Entry 6NNG (X-ray diffraction, 2.40 A resolution); this record covers chains C and E of the 6 polymer chains in the assembly.

Chain C:
Name: Tubulin alpha-1B chain
Organism: Sus scrofa
Reference sequence: Q2XVP4 (TBA1B_PIG); residues 1-450 here = UniProt positions 1-450
Chain sequence (450 residues; row label = number of the first residue in the row):
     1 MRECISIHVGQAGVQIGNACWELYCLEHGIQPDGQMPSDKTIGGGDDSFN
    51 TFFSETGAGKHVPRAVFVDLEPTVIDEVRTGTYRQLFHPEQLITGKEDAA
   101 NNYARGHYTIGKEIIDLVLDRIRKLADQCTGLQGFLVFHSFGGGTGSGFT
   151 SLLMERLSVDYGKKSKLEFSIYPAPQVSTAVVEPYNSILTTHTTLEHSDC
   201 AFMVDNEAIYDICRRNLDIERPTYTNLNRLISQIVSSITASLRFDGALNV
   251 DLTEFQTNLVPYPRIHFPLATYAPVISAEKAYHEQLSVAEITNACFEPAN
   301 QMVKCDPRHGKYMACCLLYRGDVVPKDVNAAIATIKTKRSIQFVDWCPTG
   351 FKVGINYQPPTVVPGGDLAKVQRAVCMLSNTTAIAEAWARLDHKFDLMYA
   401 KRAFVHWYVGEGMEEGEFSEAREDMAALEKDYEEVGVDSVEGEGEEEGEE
Unresolved in the structure: 441-450
UniProt features mapped onto this chain:
  - motif: Met1 to Cys4 (MREC motif)
  - active site: Glu254
  - binding site (GTP): Gly10, Gln11, Ala12, Gln15, Glu71, Ala99, Ser140, Gly143, Gly144, Thr145, Gly146, Thr179, Glu183, Asn206, Tyr224, Asn228, Leu252
  - binding site (Mg(2+)): Glu71
  - modified residue: Lys40 (N6,N6,N6-trimethyllysine), Ser48 (Phosphoserine), Ser232 (Phosphoserine), Tyr282 (3'-nitrotyrosine), Arg339 (Omega-N-methylarginine), Ser439 (Phosphoserine), Glu443 (5-glutamyl polyglutamate), Glu445 (5-glutamyl polyglutamate)
  - cross-link (Glycyl lysine isopeptide (Lys-Gly)): Lys326 (interchain with G-Cter in ubiquitin), Lys370 (interchain with G-Cter in ubiquitin)
Ion coordination: Ca2+: Asp39, Thr41, Gly44, Glu55
Ligand contacts: GTP (guanosine-5'-triphosphate): Val9, Gly10, Gln11, Ala12, Gln15, Ile16, Asp69, Asp98, Ala99, Ala100, Asn101, Ser140, Gly142, Gly143, Gly144, Thr145, Gly146, Ile171, Pro173, Val177, Ser178, Thr179, Glu183, Asn206, Tyr224, Leu227, Asn228, Ile231
Reported in the primary citation:
  - binding site for the ligand DJ9: Thr179

Chain E:
Name: Stathmin-4
Organism: Homo sapiens
Reference sequence: Q9H169 (STMN4_HUMAN); residues 5-145 here correspond to UniProt positions 49-189 (UniProt number = residue number + 44)
Chain sequence (143 residues; numbered 3 to 145; the number before each row is that of its first residue):
     3 MADMEVIELNKCTSGQSFEVILKPPSFDGVPEFNASLPRRRDPSLEEIQK
    53 KLEAAEERRKYQEAELLKHLAEKREHEREVIQKAIEENNNFIKMAKEKLA
   103 QKMESNKENREAHLAAMLERLQEKDKHAEEVRKNKELKEEASR
Unresolved in the structure: 3-5, 29-43, 142-145
Differences from the reference sequence: expression tag (3-4)
UniProt features mapped onto this chain:
  - modified residue: Ser46 (Phosphoserine)

Chain C / chain E interface:
Residue-residue contacts - 28 pairs, chain C then chain E:
  His107(C) - Met105(E)
  Tyr108(C) - Lys104(E)
  Tyr108(C) - Met105(E)  hydrophobic
  Tyr108(C) - Asn108(E)
  Thr109(C) - Arg112(E)
  Lys112(C) - Met105(E)
  Leu152(C) - Leu101(E)  hydrophobic
  Glu155(C) - Leu101(E)
  Arg156(C) - Leu101(E)
  Ser158(C) - Phe93(E)
  Ser158(C) - Ile94(E)
  Val159(C) - Ile94(E)
  Val159(C) - Lys98(E)
  Gly162(C) - Asn90(E)
  Gly162(C) - Ile94(E)
  Lys163(C) - Asn90(E)
  Glu196(C) - Phe93(E)
  His197(C) - Phe93(E)
  Gly410(C) - Arg112(E)
  Gly410(C) - His115(E)
  Glu411(C) - Asn108(E)  hydrogen bond (backbone-side chain)
  Glu411(C) - Arg112(E)  salt bridge
  Gly412(C) - Asn108(E)  hydrogen bond (backbone-side chain)
  Gly412(C) - Asn111(E)  hydrogen bond (backbone-side chain)
  Gly412(C) - Arg112(E)
  Met413(C) - Asn108(E)
  Glu414(C) - Asn111(E)  hydrogen bond
  Glu417(C) - Lys104(E)
Other interface residues (no listed pair), chain C (20 interface residues in all): Glu420
Other interface residues (no listed pair), chain E (13 interface residues in all): Ala97, Ser107

Summary:
20 residues of chain C face 13 of chain E across their interface, with 4 hydrogen bonds and 1 salt bridge.
Polar pairs include Glu411(C)-Arg112(E), Glu411(C)-Asn108(E) and Gly412(C)-Asn108(E). Ligands of chain C: GTP.
From the paper: a binding site for the ligand DJ9 at Thr179(C).
Here chain C is Tubulin alpha-1B chain (Sus scrofa) and chain E is Stathmin-4 (Homo sapiens). Entry 6NNG
(Tubulin-RB3_SLD-TTL in complex with compound DJ95) was determined by X-ray diffraction.
